Entry 5G34 (X-ray diffraction, 1.90 A resolution); this record covers chains A and F of the 6 polymer chains in the assembly.

== Chain A ==
Protein: RAD14
From: Saccharomyces cerevisiae
Reference sequence: P28519 (RAD14_YEAST); residue numbers follow UniProt; this construct covers 188-306
Amino-acid sequence (131 residues; each row starts with the number of its first residue):
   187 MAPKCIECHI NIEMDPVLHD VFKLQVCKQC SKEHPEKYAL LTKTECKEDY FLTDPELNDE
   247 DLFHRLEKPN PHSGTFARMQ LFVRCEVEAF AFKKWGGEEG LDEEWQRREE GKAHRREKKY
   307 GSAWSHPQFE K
Unresolved in the structure: 187, 302-317
Construct notes: initiating methionine (187); expression tag (307-317)
Bound ions: Zn2+: Cys-191, Cys-194, Cys-213, Cys-216
Curated features (UniProtKB/Swiss-Prot):
  - zinc finger: Cys-191 to Cys-216
  - binding site (Zn(2+)): Cys-191, Cys-194, Cys-213, Cys-216

== Chain F ==
Molecule: 14-nt DNA strand
From: Synthetic construct
Sequence (14 nucleotides; numbered 1 to 14; the number before each row is that of its first residue):
     1 GTGATGACGT AGAG

== Chain A / chain F interface ==
Residue-residue contacts - 20 pairs, chain A then chain F:
  Thr-228(A) / DG1(F)  hydrogen bond to the phosphate
  Thr-228(A) / DT2(F)  phosphate contact
  Thr-228(A) / DG3(F)  phosphate contact
  Lys-229(A) / DG3(F)  hydrogen bond to the phosphate
  Lys-229(A) / DA4(F)  salt bridge to the phosphate
  Thr-230(A) / DG1(F)  base contact
  Thr-230(A) / DG3(F)  hydrogen bond to the phosphate
  Glu-231(A) / DG1(F)  sugar contact
  Glu-234(A) / DG1(F)  hydrogen bond to the base
  Asp-240(A) / DT5(F)  base contact
  Asn-256(A) / DT2(F)  hydrogen bond to the base
  Asn-256(A) / DG3(F)  sugar contact
  Pro-257(A) / DT2(F)  sugar contact
  His-258(A) / DT2(F)  salt bridge to the phosphate
  Ala-263(A) / DG3(F)  phosphate contact
  Ala-263(A) / DA4(F)  sugar contact
  Arg-264(A) / DG3(F)  sugar contact
  Met-265(A) / DT2(F)  phosphate contact
  Met-265(A) / DG3(F)  phosphate contact
  Gln-266(A) / DG3(F)  hydrogen bond to the phosphate
Other interface residues (no listed pair), chain A (14 interface residues in all): Asn-244

== In short ==
14 residues of chain A and 5 residues of chain F are in contact; the contacts include 6 hydrogen bonds and 2
salt bridges. Polar pairs include Glu-234(A)/DG1(F), Asn-256(A)/DT2(F) and Thr-228(A)/DG1(F). From UniProt: 4
Zn2+-binding residues on chain A.
Here chain A is RAD14 (Saccharomyces cerevisiae) and chain F is a 14-nt DNA strand (Synthetic construct).
Entry 5G34 (Structure of Rad14 in complex with acetylaminoanthracene-C8-guanine containing DNA) was determined
by X-ray diffraction, deposited together with 5G32, 5G33 and 5G35.
